PDB entry 7V35 | electron microscopy, 3.40 A resolution | chains P and R of the 6 polymer chains in the assembly

# Chain P
Name: Peptide 20
Chain sequence (39 residues; numbered 1 to 39; the number before each row is that of its first residue):
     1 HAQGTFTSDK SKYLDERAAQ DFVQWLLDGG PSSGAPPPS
Unresolved in the structure: 29-39
Modified / non-standard residues: A2 (alpha-aminoisobutyric acid; AIB)
Covalently attached groups: N-hexadecanoyl-L-glutamic acid (D6M) linked to K10

# Chain R
Name: Glucagon receptor
Source organism: Homo sapiens
UniProt: P47871 (GLR_HUMAN); residue numbers follow UniProt; this construct covers 27-432
Chain sequence (406 residues; row label = number of the first residue in the row):
    27 QVMDFLFEKW KLYGDQCHHN LSLLPPPTEL VCNRTFDKYS CWPDTPANTT ANISCPWYLP
    87 WHHKVQHRFV FKRCGPDGQW VRGPRGQPWR DASQCQMDGE EIEVQKEVAK MYSSFQVMYT
   147 VGYSLSLGAL LLALAILGGL SKLHCTRNAI HANLFASFVL KASSVLVIDG LLRTRYSQKI
   207 GDDLSVSTWL SDGAVAGCRV AAVFMQYGIV ANYCWLLVEG LYLHNLLGLA TLPERSFFSL
   267 YLGIGWGAPM LFVVPWAVVK CLFENVQCWT SNDNMGFWWI LRFPVFLAIL INFFIFVRIV
   327 QLLVAKLRAR QMHHTDYKFR LAKSTLTLIP LLGVHEVVFA FVTDEHAQGT LRSAKLFFDL
   387 FLSSFQGLLV AVLYCFLNKE VQSELRRRWH RWRLGKVLWE ERNTSN
Unresolved in the structure: 101-103, 422-432
Cystine bridges: C43-C67, C58-C100, C81-C121, C224-C294
Ligand contacts: N-hexadecanoyl-L-glutamic acid (D6M): A135, Y138, S139, Q142, V143, T146, L192, V193, G196, R199
From the paper describing this entry:
  - binding site for N-hexadecanoyl-L-glutamic acid: S139, Q142, V143, T146, L192, V193, R199
  - mutagenesis - Q142A/D195A/R199A (93-fold): decreased signaling in response to peptide 20
  - conformationally variable residues (helix shift): K344, L377

# Chain P / chain R interface
Residue-residue contacts (53; chain P residue first):
  H1(P) - Q232(R)  hydrogen bond
  H1(P) - I235(R)
  H1(P) - W304(R)
  H1(P) - R308(R)
  A2(P) - L382(R)
  A2(P) - D385(R)
  A2(P) - L386(R)
  Q3(P) - Y145(R)
  Q3(P) - Y149(R)
  G4(P) - W304(R)
  T5(P) - W304(R)
  T5(P) - D370(R)
  T5(P) - L382(R)
  F6(P) - Y138(R)  hydrophobic
  F6(P) - Q142(R)
  F6(P) - Y145(R)  hydrophobic
  F6(P) - L382(R)  hydrophobic
  F6(P) - L386(R)  hydrophobic
  T7(P) - T296(R)
  S8(P) - T296(R)
  S8(P) - N298(R)  hydrogen bond
  D9(P) - Y138(R)
  D9(P) - R378(R)  salt bridge
  K10(P) - Q142(R)  hydrogen bond
  S11(P) - S297(R)  hydrogen bond
  Y13(P) - Q131(R)
  Y13(P) - A135(R)
  L14(P) - L198(R)  hydrophobic
  L14(P) - Y202(R)
  D15(P) - Q27(R)
  D15(P) - V28(R)
  D15(P) - M29(R)
  D15(P) - Y202(R)
  R17(P) - Y202(R)  hydrogen bond (side chain-backbone)
  A18(P) - Y202(R)  hydrophobic
  A18(P) - W215(R)  hydrophobic
  A19(P) - L32(R)  hydrophobic
  Q20(P) - W87(R)
  D21(P) - I206(R)  hydrogen bond (side chain-backbone)
  F22(P) - M29(R)  hydrophobic
  F22(P) - L32(R)  hydrophobic
  F22(P) - W36(R)  hydrophobic
  W25(P) - I206(R)  hydrophobic
  W25(P) - G207(R)
  W25(P) - D208(R)
  W25(P) - D209(R)
  L26(P) - W36(R)
  L26(P) - Y65(R)
  L26(P) - Y84(R)  hydrophobic
  L27(P) - Y65(R)  hydrophobic
  L27(P) - R116(R)
  L27(P) - Q120(R)
  D28(P) - P114(R)
Other interface residues (no listed pair), chain P (27 interface residues in all): K12, E16, V23
Other interface residues (no listed pair), chain R (42 interface residues in all): P86, F141, V191, K205, M231, Y239
The authors on this interface:
  - residue pairs: D15(P)-Y202(R) (hydrogen bond), R17(P)-Y202(R) (hydrogen bond), D21(P)-I206(R) (hydrogen bond)
  - interface residues, chain P: A19(P), F22(P), V23(P), W25(P), L26(P), L27(P)

# In short
The interface between chain P and chain R involves 27 residues on one side and 42 on the other, with 6
hydrogen bonds and 1 salt bridge. Polar contacts include D9(P)-R378(R), H1(P)-Q232(R) and S8(P)-N298(R). The
authors report hydrogen bonds between D15(P) and Y202(R), R17(P) and Y202(R) and D21(P) and I206(R). From the
paper: a binding site for N-hexadecanoyl-L-glutamic acid at S139(R), Q142(R) and V143(R) among others;
Q142A/D195A/R199A of chain R reduce signaling in response to peptide 20.
Here chain P is Peptide 20 and chain R is Glucagon receptor (Homo sapiens). Entry 7V35 (Cryo-EM structure of
the GIPR/GLP-1R/GCGR triagonist peptide 20-bound human GCGR-Gs complex) was determined by electron microscopy,
deposited together with 7FIM, 7FIN, 7FIY, 7VAB, 7VBH and 7VBI.
